PDB entry 9BAO | electron microscopy, 3.20 A resolution | chains A and E of the 8 polymer chains in the assembly

== Chain A ==
Name: Muellerian-inhibiting factor
Organism: Homo sapiens
Notes: fragment: prodomain
UniProtKB: P03971 (MIS_HUMAN); numbering as in UniProt (aligned over 25-451)
Sequence (427 residues; each row starts with the number of its first residue):
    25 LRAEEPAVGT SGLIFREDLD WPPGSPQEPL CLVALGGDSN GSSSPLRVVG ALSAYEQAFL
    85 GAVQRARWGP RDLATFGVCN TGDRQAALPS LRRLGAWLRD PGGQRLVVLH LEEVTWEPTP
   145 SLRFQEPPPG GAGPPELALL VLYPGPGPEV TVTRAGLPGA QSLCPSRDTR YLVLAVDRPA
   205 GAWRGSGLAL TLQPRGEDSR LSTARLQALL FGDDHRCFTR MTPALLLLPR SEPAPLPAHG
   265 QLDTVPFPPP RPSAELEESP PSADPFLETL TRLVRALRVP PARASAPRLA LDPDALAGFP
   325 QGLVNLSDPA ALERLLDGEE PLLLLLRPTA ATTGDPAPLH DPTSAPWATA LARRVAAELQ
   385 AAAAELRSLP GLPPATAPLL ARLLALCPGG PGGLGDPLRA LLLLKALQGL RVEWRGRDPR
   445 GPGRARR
Not modelled in the structure: 25-288, 323-418, 441-451
Sequence notes: engineered mutation Arg450 (Gln in P03971)
UniProt features mapped onto this chain:
  - site: Arg451 (Cleavage)
  - glycosylation (N-linked (GlcNAc...) asparagine): Asn64, Asn329
  - natural variant: Leu70 (L70P: In PMDS1), Gly101 (G101V: In PMDS1), Arg123 (R123W: In PMDS1), Tyr167 (Y167C: In PMDS1), Arg194 (R194C: In PMDS1)

== Chain E ==
Name: 6E11 Antibody IgG2A Heavy Chain
Organism: Mus musculus
Notes: antibody fragment or engineered binder
Sequence (227 residues; numbered 1 to 227; the number before each row is that of its first residue):
     1 EVQLQQSGAE LVKPGASVKL SCTASGFNIK DTYMHWVKQR PEQGLEWIGR IDPANGNTIY
    61 ASKFQGKATI TADTSSNTAY MQLSSLTSGD TAVYYCALFI TTATYAMDYW GQGTSVTVSS
   121 AKTTAPSVYP LAPVCGDTTG SSVTLGCLVK GYFPEPVTLT WNSGSLSSGV HTFPAVLQSD
   181 LYTLSSSVTV TSSTWPSQSI TCNVAHPASS TKVDKKIEPR GPTIKPC
Not modelled in the structure: 134-140, 220-227
Disulfide bonds: Cys22-Cys96, Cys147-Cys202

== Chain A / chain E interface ==
Pairs across the interface (9):
  Pro304(A) - Asn55(E)
  Pro305(A) - Asn57(E)
  Arg307(A) - Arg50(E)  hydrogen bond (backbone-side chain)
  Ala310(A) - Tyr33(E)  hydrophobic
  Pro311(A) - Thr102(E)
  Arg312(A) - Thr32(E)
  Arg312(A) - Tyr105(E)
  Leu313(A) - Tyr105(E)  hydrogen bond (backbone-side chain)
  Ala314(A) - Asp31(E)
Also at the interface, not in a pair above, chain A (11 interface residues in all): Ala306, Ala308, Ser309
Also at the interface, not in a pair above, chain E (14 interface residues in all): His35, Trp47, Ile59, Phe99, Ile100, Met107

== Summary ==
Chain A and chain E form an interface of 11 and 14 residues respectively, with 2 hydrogen bonds. Among the
polar pairs are Arg307(A)-Arg50(E) and Leu313(A)-Tyr105(E).
Chain A is Muellerian-inhibiting factor (Homo sapiens) and chain E is 6E11 Antibody IgG2A Heavy Chain (Mus
musculus); the structure, The Anti-Mullerian Hormone prodomain in complex with the growth factor and 6E11 Fab
in C2 symmetry, was determined by electron microscopy, deposited together with 9BAN.
